PDB entry 3RO8 | X-ray diffraction, 1.34 A resolution | chain A

Chain A:
Protein: Endo-1,4-beta-xylanase
Organism: Paenibacillus sp
Notes: EC 3.2.1.8; fragment: catalytic domain
UniProtKB: C6CRV0 (C6CRV0_PAESJ); residues 5-338 here correspond to UniProt positions 518-851 (UniProt number = residue number + 513)
Amino-acid sequence (341 residues; numbered 1 to 341; the number before each row is that of its first residue):
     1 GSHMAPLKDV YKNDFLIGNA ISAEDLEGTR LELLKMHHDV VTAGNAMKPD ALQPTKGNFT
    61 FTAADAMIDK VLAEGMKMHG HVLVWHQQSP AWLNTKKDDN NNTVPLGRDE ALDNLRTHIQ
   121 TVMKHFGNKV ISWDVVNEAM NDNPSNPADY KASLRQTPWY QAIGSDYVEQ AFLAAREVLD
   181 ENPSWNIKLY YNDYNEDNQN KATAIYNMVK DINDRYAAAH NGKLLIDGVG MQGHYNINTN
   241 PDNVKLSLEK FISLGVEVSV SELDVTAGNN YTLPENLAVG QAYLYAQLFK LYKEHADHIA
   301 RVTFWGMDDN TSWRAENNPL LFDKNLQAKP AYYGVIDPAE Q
Disordered / not traced: 1, 306-341
Construct notes: expression tag (1-4, 339-341)
Metal / ion sites: Mg2+ site 1: Asp-14, Ala-296, Ile-299; Mg2+ site 2 near Ser-184 (its only coordinating residue here)

Summary:
The Mg2+ site 1 is built by Asp-14, Ala-296 and Ile-299.
Chain A is Endo-1,4-beta-xylanase (Paenibacillus sp); the structure, Crystal structure of the catalytic domain
of XynA1 from Paenibacillus sp. JDR-2, was determined by X-ray diffraction (same publication as 4E4P and
3RDK).
